1QYV - chain A; structure by X-ray diffraction, 1.81 A resolution.

== Chain A ==
Name: Estradiol 17 beta-dehydrogenase 1
Organism: Homo sapiens
Notes: EC 1.1.1.62
Reference sequence: P14061 (DHB1_HUMAN); residues 1-327 here = UniProt positions 1-327
Sequence (327 residues; row label = number of the first residue in the row):
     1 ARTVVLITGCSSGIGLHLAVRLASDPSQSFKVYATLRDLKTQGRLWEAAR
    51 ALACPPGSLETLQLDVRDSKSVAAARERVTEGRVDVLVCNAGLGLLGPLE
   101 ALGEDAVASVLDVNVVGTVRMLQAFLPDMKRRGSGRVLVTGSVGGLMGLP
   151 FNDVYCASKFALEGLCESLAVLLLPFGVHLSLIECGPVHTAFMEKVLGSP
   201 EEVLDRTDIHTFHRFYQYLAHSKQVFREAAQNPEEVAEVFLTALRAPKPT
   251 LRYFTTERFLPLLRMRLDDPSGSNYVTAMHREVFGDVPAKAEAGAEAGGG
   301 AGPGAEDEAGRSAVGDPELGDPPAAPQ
Unresolved in the structure: 191-198, 285-327
Ligand contacts: NADP (NAP; NADP nicotinamide-adenine-dinucleotide phosphate): G9, C10, S11, S12, G13, I14, G15, R37, T41, L64, D65, V66, R67, N90, A91, G92, L93, V113, T140, G141, S142, Y155, K159, C185, G186, P187, V188, T190

== In short ==
Chain A binds NADP.
Chain A is Estradiol 17 beta-dehydrogenase 1 (Homo sapiens); the structure, Crystal structure of human
estrogenic 17beta-hydroxysteroid dehydrogenase complex with NADP, was determined by X-ray diffraction together
with 1QYW and 1QYX from the same study.
